PDB entry 3O62 | X-ray diffraction, 3.22 A resolution | chains H and J of the 10 polymer chains in the assembly

[Chain H]
Name: Histone H2B 1.1
Source organism: Xenopus laevis
UniProtKB: P02281 (H2B11_XENLA); residues 1-122 here correspond to UniProt positions 5-126 (UniProt number = residue number + 4)
Chain sequence (122 residues; row label = number of the first residue in the row):
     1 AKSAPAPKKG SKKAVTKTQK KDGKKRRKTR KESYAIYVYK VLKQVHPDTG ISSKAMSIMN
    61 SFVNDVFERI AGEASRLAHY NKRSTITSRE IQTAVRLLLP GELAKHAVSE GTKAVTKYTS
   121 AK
Not modelled in the structure: 1-27
Sequence notes: conflict Thr29 (Ser33 in P02281)
Curated features (UniProtKB/Swiss-Prot):
  - modified residue: Lys2 (N6-acetyllysine), Lys9 (N6-acetyllysine), Ser11 (Phosphoserine), Lys12 (N6-acetyllysine), Lys17 (N6-acetyllysine)
  - glycosylation: Ser109 (O-linked (GlcNAc) serine)
  - cross-link: Lys117 (Glycyl lysine isopeptide (Lys-Gly) (interchain with G-Cter in ubiquitin))

[Chain J]
Molecule: 146-nt DNA strand
Sequence (146 nucleotides; numbered 147 to 292; the number before each row is that of its first residue):
   147 TAGTTATAGG TGGACGTCTA AGATGGTTTT CACATAAACC TTTGACGAGG TAGTTTTCCG
   207 ATGTTGAGGG GAATCACGGT GAACATGCCT TTTGATGGAG CAGTTTCCAA ATACACTTTT
   267 GGTAGAATCT GCAGGTGGAT ATTGAT

[Chain H / chain J interface]
Residue-residue contacts (17):
  Lys28(H) - DG171(J)  base contact
  Lys28(H) - DT173(J)  phosphate contact
  Lys28(H) - DG249(J)  phosphate contact
  Thr29(H) - DG249(J)  phosphate contact
  Arg30(H) - DT174(J)  hydrogen bond to the phosphate
  Arg30(H) - DT175(J)  salt bridge to the phosphate
  Tyr39(H) - DA166(J)  hydrogen bond to the phosphate
  Tyr39(H) - DA167(J)  phosphate contact
  Gly50(H) - DA166(J)  phosphate contact
  Ile51(H) - DT165(J)  phosphate contact
  Ile51(H) - DA166(J)  phosphate contact
  Ser53(H) - DT165(J)  hydrogen bond to the phosphate
  Arg83(H) - DC186(J)  salt bridge to the phosphate
  Ser84(H) - DC185(J)  sugar contact
  Ser84(H) - DC186(J)  hydrogen bond to the phosphate
  Thr85(H) - DC185(J)  hydrogen bond to the phosphate
  Thr85(H) - DC186(J)  hydrogen bond to the phosphate
Other interface residues (no listed pair), chain H (11 interface residues in all): Ser52
Other interface residues (no listed pair), chain J (11 interface residues in all): DT187

[Summary]
Chain H and chain J each contribute 11 residues to their interface, with 6 hydrogen bonds and 2 salt bridges.
Polar pairs include Arg30(H)-DT174(J), Tyr39(H)-DA166(J) and Ser53(H)-DT165(J).
Chain H is Histone H2B 1.1 (Xenopus laevis) and chain J is a 146-nt DNA strand; the structure, Nucleosome core
particle modified with a cisplatin 1,3-cis-{Pt(NH3)2}2+-d(GpTpG) intrastrand cross-link, was determined by
X-ray diffraction.
